Entry 6MZI (electron microscopy, 3.46 A resolution); this record covers chains C and D of the 4 polymer chains in the assembly.

# Chain C
Name: viral protein 2
From: Enterovirus D68
Reference sequence: A0A0A7X639 (A0A0A7X639_9ENTO); residues 1-248 here correspond to UniProt positions 70-317 (UniProt number = residue number + 69)
Amino-acid sequence (248 residues; each row starts with the number of its first residue):
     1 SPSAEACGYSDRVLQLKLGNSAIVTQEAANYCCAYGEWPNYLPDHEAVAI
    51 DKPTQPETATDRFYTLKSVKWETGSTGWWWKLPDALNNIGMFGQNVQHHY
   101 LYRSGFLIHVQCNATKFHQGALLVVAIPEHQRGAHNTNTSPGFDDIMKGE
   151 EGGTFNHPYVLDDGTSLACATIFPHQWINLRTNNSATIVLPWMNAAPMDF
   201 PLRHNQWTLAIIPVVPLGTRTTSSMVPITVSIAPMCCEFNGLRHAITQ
Disordered / not traced: 1-11, 245-248

# Chain D
Name: viral protein 4
From: Enterovirus D68
Reference sequence: A0A126D252 (A0A126D252_9ENTO); residues 1-68 here correspond to UniProt positions 2-69 (UniProt number = residue number + 1)
Amino-acid sequence (68 residues; each row starts with the number of its first residue):
     1 GAQVTRQQTGTHENANIATNGSHITYNQINFYKDSYAASASKQDFSQDPS
    51 KFTEPVVEGLKAGAPVLK
Disordered / not traced: 1-29, 58-68

# Chain C / chain D interface
Pairs across the interface (11):
  Asn30(C) with Val56(D); Val57(D)
  Tyr31(C) with Val56(D); Val57(D), hydrogen bond (backbone-backbone)
  Cys32(C) with Pro55(D), hydrogen bond (side chain-backbone)
  Cys33(C) with Pro55(D), hydrogen bond (backbone-backbone); Val57(D), hydrophobic
  Tyr35(C) with Lys51(D); Phe52(D), hydrophobic; Pro55(D)
  Gly36(C) with Pro55(D)
Interface residues without a listed pair, chain C (8 interface residues in all): Ala34, Ile172

# In short
8 residues of chain C and 5 residues of chain D are in contact, with 3 hydrogen bonds. Polar pairs include
Cys32(C)-Pro55(D), Tyr31(C)-Val57(D) and Cys33(C)-Pro55(D).
Chain C is viral protein 2 and chain D is viral protein 4, both from Enterovirus D68; the structure, CryoEM
structure of human enterovirus D68 expanded 1 particle (pH 6.5, 4 degrees Celsius, 3 min), was determined by
electron microscopy, deposited together with 6CRP, 6CRR, 6CRS, 6CRU, 6CS3, 6CS4 and 5 further entries.
